Entry 8H7H (X-ray diffraction, 2.28 A resolution); this record covers chain A.

== Chain A ==
Molecule: Tyrosine-protein kinase ABL1
Organism: Homo sapiens
Notes: EC 2.7.10.2
UniProtKB: P00519 (ABL1_HUMAN); numbering as in UniProt (aligned over 229-500)
Amino-acid sequence (277 residues; numbered 224 to 500; the number before each row is that of its first residue):
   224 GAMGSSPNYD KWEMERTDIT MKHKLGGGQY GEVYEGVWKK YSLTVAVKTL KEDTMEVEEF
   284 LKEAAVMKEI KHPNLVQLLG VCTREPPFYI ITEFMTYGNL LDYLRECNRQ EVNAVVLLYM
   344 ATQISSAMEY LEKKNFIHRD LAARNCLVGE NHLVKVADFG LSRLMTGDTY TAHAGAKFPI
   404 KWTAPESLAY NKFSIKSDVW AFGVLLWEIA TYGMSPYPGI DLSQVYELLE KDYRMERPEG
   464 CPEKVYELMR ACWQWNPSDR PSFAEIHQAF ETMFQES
Disordered / not traced: 224-231
Covalent attachments: abl1-A-EBA (QH9) linked to Lys271
Modified / non-standard residues: Tyr393 (O-phosphotyrosine; PTR)
Construct notes: expression tag (224-228)
Small-molecule neighbours: abl1-A-EBA (QH9; 5-[3-(6-methoxyisoquinolin-7-yl)-1H-pyrrolo[2,3-b]pyridin-5-yl]-N-methyl-N-prop-2-ynyl-pyridine-3-carboxamide): Leu248, Tyr253, Val256, Glu258, Ala269, Val299, Thr315, Glu316, Phe317, Met318, Thr319, Gly321, Asn322, Leu370, Ala380, Phe382
UniProt features mapped onto this chain:
  - motif: Asp381 to Trp405 (Kinase activation loop)
  - active site: Asp363 (Proton acceptor)
  - binding site (ATP): Leu248 to Val256, Lys271, Glu316 to Asn322
  - modified residue: Ser229 (Phosphoserine), Tyr253 (Phosphotyrosine), Tyr257 (Phosphotyrosine), Tyr393 (Phosphotyrosine), Tyr413 (Phosphotyrosine), Ser446 (Phosphoserine)
  - natural variant: Ala337 (A337T: In CHDSKM)

== Overview ==
Abl1-A-EBA is covalently linked to Lys271. Curated annotation (UniProt) lists active-site residue Asp363 and
17 ATP-binding residues.
Chain A is Tyrosine-protein kinase ABL1 (Homo sapiens); the structure, The crystal structure of human abl1
kinase domain in complex with abl1-A-EBA, was determined by X-ray diffraction (same publication as 8H7F and
8H7B).
